PDB entry 9BHE | electron microscopy, 3.80 A resolution | chains A and B of the 4 polymer chains in the assembly

== Chain A (and B) ==
Molecule: Undecaprenyl-phosphate 4-deoxy-4-formamido-L-arabinose transferase
From: Salmonella enterica subsp. enterica serovar Typhimurium
Notes: EC 2.4.2.53; chain B of this document is another copy of the same molecule, construct and numbering; everything in this record applies to it too
Reference sequence: A0A663DHR7 (A0A663DHR7_SALER); numbering as in UniProt (aligned over 1-327)
Amino-acid sequence (327 residues; each row starts with the number of its first residue):
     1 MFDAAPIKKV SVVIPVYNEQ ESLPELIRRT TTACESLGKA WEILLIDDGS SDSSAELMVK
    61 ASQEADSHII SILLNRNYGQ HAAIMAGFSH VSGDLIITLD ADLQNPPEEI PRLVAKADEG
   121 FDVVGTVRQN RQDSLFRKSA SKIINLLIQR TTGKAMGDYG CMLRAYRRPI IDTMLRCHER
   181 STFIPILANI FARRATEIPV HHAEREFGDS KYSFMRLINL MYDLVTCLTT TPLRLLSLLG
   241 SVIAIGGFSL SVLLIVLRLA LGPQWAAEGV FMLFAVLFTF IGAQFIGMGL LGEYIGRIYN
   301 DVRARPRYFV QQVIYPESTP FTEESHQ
Not modelled in the structure: 1-5, 318-327 (chain B: 1-5, 317-327)
Small-molecule neighbours: UDP (uridine-5'-diphosphate): Pro15, Val16, Tyr17, Glu19, Asp48, Asn77, Gly79, Gln80, Ala101, Asp102, Gln104, Arg205, Ser210, Lys211, Tyr212, Arg216
From the paper describing this entry:
  - conformationally variable residues (order/disorder transition): His201 to Ser213
  - binding site for UDP: Asp100 to Gln104, Arg205 (by similarity / conservation)

== Interface between chain A and chain B ==
Residue-residue contacts (73; chain A residue first):
  Val59(A) - Ile314(B)  hydrophobic
  Ser62(A) - Ile314(B)
  Ser67(A) - Pro316(B)
  Ile69(A) - Pro316(B)
  Ile70(A) - Ile314(B)
  Ser71(A) - Val313(B)
  Ser71(A) - Ile314(B)  hydrogen bond (backbone-backbone)
  Ile72(A) - Val310(B)  hydrophobic
  Ile72(A) - Gln312(B)
  Ile72(A) - Val313(B)  hydrophobic
  Leu73(A) - Val310(B)
  Leu73(A) - Gln311(B)  hydrogen bond (backbone-backbone)
  Leu73(A) - Gln312(B)  hydrogen bond (backbone-backbone)
  Leu74(A) - Val310(B)  hydrophobic
  Leu74(A) - Gln311(B)
  Asn75(A) - Ala192(B)
  Asn75(A) - Phe309(B)  hydrogen bond (backbone-backbone)
  Asn75(A) - Gln311(B)
  Arg76(A) - Thr151(B)  hydrogen bond (side chain-backbone)
  Arg76(A) - Thr152(B)
  Arg76(A) - Ile190(B)
  Tyr78(A) - Arg307(B)
  Tyr78(A) - Tyr308(B)  hydrophobic
  Tyr78(A) - Phe309(B)  hydrogen bond (side chain-backbone)
  Met85(A) - Arg307(B)  hydrogen bond
  Met85(A) - Tyr308(B)  hydrophobic
  Ala86(A) - Tyr308(B)  hydrophobic
  Ser89(A) - Tyr308(B)  hydrogen bond
  Cys177(A) - Arg307(B)
  His178(A) - Asp301(B)  hydrogen bond (side chain-backbone)
  Glu179(A) - Asp301(B)
  Glu179(A) - Arg307(B)  hydrogen bond (backbone-side chain)
  Arg180(A) - Asp301(B)  hydrogen bond (backbone-side chain)
  Arg180(A) - Ala304(B)
  Arg180(A) - Arg305(B)  hydrogen bond (side chain-backbone)
  Arg180(A) - Arg307(B)
  Ser181(A) - Arg297(B)
  Thr182(A) - Arg307(B)
  Met215(A) - Arg150(B)
  Asn219(A) - Arg234(B)  hydrogen bond
  Tyr222(A) - Arg234(B)
  Tyr222(A) - Ile286(B)
  Tyr222(A) - Glu293(B)
  Asp223(A) - Glu293(B)
  Asp223(A) - Arg297(B)  salt bridge
  Val225(A) - Tyr294(B)
  Thr226(A) - Glu293(B)
  Thr226(A) - Tyr294(B)
  Thr226(A) - Arg297(B)  hydrogen bond
  Thr229(A) - Tyr294(B)  hydrogen bond (backbone-side chain)
  Thr230(A) - Tyr294(B)
  Pro232(A) - Leu290(B)  hydrophobic
  Leu233(A) - Leu290(B)  hydrophobic
  Leu233(A) - Leu291(B)  hydrophobic
  Ile243(A) - Phe280(B)  hydrophobic
  Phe271(A) - Val270(B)  hydrophobic
  Phe274(A) - Leu273(B)  hydrophobic
  Leu277(A) - Leu277(B)  hydrophobic
  Phe278(A) - Phe280(B)  hydrophobic
  Ile281(A) - Phe280(B)  hydrophobic
  Gln284(A) - Gln284(B)  hydrogen bond
  Phe285(A) - Phe280(B)
  Phe285(A) - Ala283(B)
  Phe285(A) - Gln284(B)
  Met288(A) - Gln284(B)
  Met288(A) - Met288(B)  hydrophobic
  Gly292(A) - Leu291(B)
  Ile295(A) - Tyr294(B)  hydrophobic
  Ile295(A) - Ile295(B)  hydrophobic
  Ile298(A) - Ile298(B)  hydrophobic
  Tyr299(A) - Arg297(B)
  Tyr299(A) - Ile298(B)  hydrophobic
  Val302(A) - Asp301(B)
Interface residues without a listed pair, chain A (47 interface residues in all): Leu236, Val270
Interface residues without a listed pair, chain B (41 interface residues in all): Ser237, Val276, Ile281, Gly287, Asn300, Val302, Pro306, Tyr315

== In short ==
47 residues of chain A and 41 residues of chain B are in contact, with 16 hydrogen bonds and 1 salt bridge.
Among the polar pairs are Asp223(A)-Arg297(B), Arg76(A)-Thr151(B) and Tyr78(A)-Phe309(B). Chain A binds UDP.
The paper reports a binding site for UDP at Asp100(A) and Arg205(A); conformational variability at His201(A).
Chain A and chain B are both Undecaprenyl-phosphate 4-deoxy-4-formamido-L-arabinose transferase (Salmonella
enterica subsp. enterica serovar Typhimurium); the structure, Salmonella undecaprenyl-phosphate
4-deoxy-4-formamido-L-arabinose transferase (ArnC) bound to UDP, was determined by electron microscopy
together with 9BHC from the same study.
